Entry 6YCX (X-ray diffraction, 3.99 A resolution); this record covers chains D and F of the 6 polymer chains in the assembly.

Chain D:
Molecule: Myosin A tail domain interacting protein
From: Plasmodium falciparum (isolate NF54)
UniProt: W7K1J7 (W7K1J7_PLAFO); residues 1-204 here = UniProt positions 1-204
Amino-acid sequence (204 residues; row label = number of the first residue in the row):
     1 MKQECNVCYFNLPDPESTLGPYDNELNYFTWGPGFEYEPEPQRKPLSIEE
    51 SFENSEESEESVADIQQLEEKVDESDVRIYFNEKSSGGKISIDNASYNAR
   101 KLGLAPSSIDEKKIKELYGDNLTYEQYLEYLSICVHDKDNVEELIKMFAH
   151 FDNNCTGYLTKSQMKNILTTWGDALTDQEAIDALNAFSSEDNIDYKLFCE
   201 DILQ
Unresolved in the structure: 1-71

Chain F:
Molecule: Uncharacterized protein
From: Plasmodium falciparum (isolate NF54)
UniProt: A0A2I0BQX1 (A0A2I0BQX1_PLAFO); residues 1-134 here = UniProt positions 1-134
Amino-acid sequence (134 residues; numbered 1 to 134; the number before each row is that of its first residue):
     1 MASDMEEKFREAFILFSSCSDHIEMYKFFELMNSFGIILTNDEKAALPND
    51 INMDYWLNFAKKHYNYEQPFKHINNVNEQNTNVQIKIDNFLGIMKALDTR
   101 LTESDLNILLQITNPENKTTLNLKTVSQKLTESI
Unresolved in the structure: 1
Differences from the reference sequence: conflict Thr119 (Ser in A0A2I0BQX1)

Interface between chain D and chain F:
Contacting residue pairs (12; chain D residue first):
  Phe151(D) - Ile14(F)  hydrophobic
  Phe151(D) - Ser18(F)
  Phe151(D) - Cys19(F)  hydrophobic
  Asn153(D) - Ser18(F)  hydrogen bond
  Ser162(D) - Asp21(F)  hydrogen bond
  Gln163(D) - Ser18(F)
  Gln163(D) - Cys19(F)  hydrogen bond (backbone-side chain)
  Asn166(D) - Cys19(F)
  Thr170(D) - Glu11(F)
  Thr170(D) - Ile14(F)
  Trp171(D) - Glu11(F)
  Trp171(D) - Ile14(F)  hydrophobic
Also at the interface, not in a pair above, chain D (8 interface residues in all): Ile167
Also at the interface, not in a pair above, chain F (6 interface residues in all): Leu15
From the paper, about this interface:
  - interface residues, chain D: Phe151(D), Ile167(D), Trp171(D)

In short:
8 residues of chain D face 6 of chain F across their interface, with 3 hydrogen bonds. Polar contacts include
Asn153(D)-Ser18(F), Ser162(D)-Asp21(F) and Gln163(D)-Cys19(F). From the paper: interface residues Phe151(D),
Ile167(D) and Trp171(D).
Chain D is Myosin A tail domain interacting protein and chain F is Uncharacterized protein, both from
Plasmodium falciparum (isolate NF54); the structure, Plasmodium falciparum Myosin A full-length,
pre-powerstroke state, was determined by X-ray diffraction together with 6YCY and 6YCZ from the same study.
